PDB entry 8RHB | electron microscopy, 3.00 A resolution | chains K and T of the 5 polymer chains in the assembly

# Chain K (and T)
Molecule: Kinesin-1 heavy chain
Organism: Homo sapiens
Notes: chain T of this document is another copy of the same molecule, construct and numbering; everything in this record applies to it too
Reference sequence: P33176 (KINH_HUMAN); numbering as in UniProt (aligned over 1-963)
Amino-acid sequence (963 residues; each row starts with the number of its first residue):
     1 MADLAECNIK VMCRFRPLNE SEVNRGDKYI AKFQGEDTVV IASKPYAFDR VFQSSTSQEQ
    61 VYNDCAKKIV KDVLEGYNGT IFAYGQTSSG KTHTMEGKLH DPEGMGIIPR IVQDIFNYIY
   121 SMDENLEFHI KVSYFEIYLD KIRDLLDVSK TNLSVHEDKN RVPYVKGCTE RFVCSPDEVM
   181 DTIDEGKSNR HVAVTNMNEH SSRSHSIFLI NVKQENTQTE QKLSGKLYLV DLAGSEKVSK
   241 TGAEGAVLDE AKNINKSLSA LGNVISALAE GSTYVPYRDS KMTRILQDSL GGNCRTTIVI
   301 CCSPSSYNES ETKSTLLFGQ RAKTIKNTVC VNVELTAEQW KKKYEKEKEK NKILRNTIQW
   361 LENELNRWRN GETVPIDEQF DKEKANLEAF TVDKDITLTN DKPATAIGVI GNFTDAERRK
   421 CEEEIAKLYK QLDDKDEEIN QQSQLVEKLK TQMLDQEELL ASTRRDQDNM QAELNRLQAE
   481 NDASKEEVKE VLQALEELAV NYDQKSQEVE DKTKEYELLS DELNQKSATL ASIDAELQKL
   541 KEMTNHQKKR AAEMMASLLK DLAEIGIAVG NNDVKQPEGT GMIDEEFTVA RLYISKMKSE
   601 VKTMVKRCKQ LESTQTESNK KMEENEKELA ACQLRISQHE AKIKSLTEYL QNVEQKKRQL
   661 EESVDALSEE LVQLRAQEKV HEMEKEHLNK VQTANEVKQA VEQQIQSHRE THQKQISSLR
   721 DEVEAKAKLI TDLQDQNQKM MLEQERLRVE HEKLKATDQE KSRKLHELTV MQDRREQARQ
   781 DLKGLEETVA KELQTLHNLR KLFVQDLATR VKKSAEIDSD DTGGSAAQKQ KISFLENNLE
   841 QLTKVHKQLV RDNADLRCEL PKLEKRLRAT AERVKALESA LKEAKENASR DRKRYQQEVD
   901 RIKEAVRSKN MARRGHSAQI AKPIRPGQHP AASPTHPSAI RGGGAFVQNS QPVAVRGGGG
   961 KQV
Disordered / not traced: 1-4, 335-963 (chain T: 1-917, 924-963)
Bound ions: Mg2+: Thr92, Ser202 (together with AMP-PNP)
Small-molecule neighbours: AMP-PNP (ANP; phosphoaminophosphonic acid-adenylate ester): Arg14, Arg16, Pro17, Gln86, Thr87, Ser88, Ser89, Gly90, Lys91, Thr92, His93, Asn198, Glu199, Ser201, Ser202, Leu232, Ala233, Gly234
UniProt features mapped onto this chain:
  - binding site (ATP): Gly85 to Thr92
  - modified residue: Ala2 (N-acetylalanine), Ser933 (Phosphoserine), Arg956 (Omega-N-methylarginine)
  - cross-link: Lys213 (Glycyl lysine isopeptide (Lys-Gly) (interchain with G-Cter in SUMO2))
From the paper describing this entry:
  - binding site for AMP-PNP: Ser201, Ser202 (proposed by the authors, not directly observed)

# Chain K / chain T interface
Residue-residue contacts - 17 pairs, chain K then chain T:
  Phe116(K) - Ile920(T)  hydrophobic
  Ile119(K) - Ala918(T)
  Ile119(K) - Ile920(T)  hydrophobic
  Tyr120(K) - Ala918(T)
  Met122(K) - Ala918(T)
  Asp123(K) - Ala918(T)
  Glu124(K) - Ala918(T)
  Leu126(K) - Gln919(T)
  Glu127(K) - Gln919(T)
  Phe128(K) - Gln919(T)  hydrogen bond (backbone-backbone)
  Phe128(K) - Ile920(T)
  Phe128(K) - Ala921(T)  hydrogen bond (backbone-backbone)
  His129(K) - Ala921(T)
  Phe172(K) - Lys922(T)
  Phe172(K) - Pro923(T)
  Cys174(K) - Ile920(T)
  Cys174(K) - Lys922(T)
Interface residues without a listed pair, chain K (15 interface residues in all): Ile130, Val173, Glu178

# In short
Chain K and chain T form an interface of 15 and 6 residues respectively; the contacts include 2 hydrogen
bonds. Main-chain hydrogen bonds include Phe128(K)-Gln919(T) and Phe128(K)-Ala921(T). Chain K binds AMP-PNP.
From UniProt: 8 ATP-binding residues on chain K. The paper reports a binding site for AMP-PNP at Ser201(K) and
Ser202(K).
Both chains are Kinesin-1 heavy chain (Homo sapiens). Entry 8RHB (Microtubule-associated kinesin-1 tail
complex bound to AMPPNP, single-headed state) was determined by electron microscopy, deposited together with
8RHH, 8RIK and 8RIZ.
